PDB entry 6WUB | electron microscopy, 3.20 A resolution | chains a and p of the 12 polymer chains in the assembly

[Chain a]
Molecule: 16S rRNA
From: Enterococcus faecalis OG1RF
Sequence (1548 nucleotides; row label = number of the first residue in the row):
     3 UGAGAGUUUG AUCCUGGCUC AGGACGAACG CUGGCGGCGU GCCUAAUACA UGCAAGUCGA
    63 ACGCUUCUUU CCUCCCGAGU GCUUGCACUC AAUUGGAAAG AGGAGUGGCG GACGGGUGAG
   123 UAACACGUGG GUAACCUACC CAUCAGAGGG GGAUAACACU UGGAAACAGG UGCUAAUACC
   183 GCAUAACAGU UUAUGCCGCA UGGCAUAAGA GUGAAAGGCG CUUUCGGGUG UCGCUGAUGG
   243 AUGGACCCGC GGUGCAUUAG CUAGUUGGUG AGGUAACGGC UCACCAAGGC CACGAUGCAU
   303 AGCCGACCUG AGAGGGUGAU CGGCCACACU GGGACUGAGA CACGGCCCAG ACUCCUACGG
   363 GAGGCAGCAG UAGGGAAUCU UCGGCAAUGG ACGAAAGUCU GACCGAGCAA CGCCGCGUGA
   423 GUGAAGAAGG UUUUCGGAUC GUAAAACUCU GUUGUUAGAG AAGAACAAGG ACGUUAGUAA
   483 CUGAACGUCC CCUGACGGUA UCUAACCAGA AAGCCACGGC UAACUACGUG CCAGCAGCCG
   543 CGGUAAUACG UAGGUGGCAA GCGUUGUCCG GAUUUAUUGG GCGUAAAGCG AGCGCAGGCG
   603 GUUUCUUAAG UCUGAUGUGA AAGCCCCCGG CUCAACCGGG GAGGGUCAUU GGAAACUGGG
   663 AGACUUGAGU GCAGAAGAGG AGAGUGGAAU UCCAUGUGUA GCGGUGAAAU GCGUAGAUAU
   723 AUGGAGGAAC ACCAGUGGCG AAGGCGGCUC UCUGGUCUGU AACUGACGCU GAGGCUCGAA
   783 AGCGUGGGGA GCAAACAGGA UUAGAUACCC UGGUAGUCCA CGCCGUAAAC GAUGAGUGCU
   843 AAGUGUUGGA GGGUUUCCGC CCUUCAGUGC UGCAGCAAAC GCAUUAAGCA CUCCGCCUGG
   903 GGAGUACGAC CGCAAGGUUG AAACUCAAAG GAAUUGACGG GGGCCCGCAC AAGCGGUGGA
   963 GCAUGUGGUU UAAUUCGAAG CAACGCGAAG AACCUUACCA GGUCUUGACA UCCUUUGACC
  1023 ACUCUAGAGA UAGAGCUUUC CCUUCGGGGA CAAAGUGACA GGUGGUGCAU GGUUGUCGUC
  1083 AGCUCGUGUC GUGAGAUGUU GGGUUAAGUC CCGCAACGAG CGCAACCCUU AUUGUUAGUU
  1143 GCCAUCAUUU AGUUGGGCAC UCUAGCGAGA CUGCCGGUGA CAAACCGGAG GAAGGUGGGG
  1203 AUGACGUCAA AUCAUCAUGC CCCUUAUGAC CUGGGCUACA CACGUGCUAC AAUGGGAAGU
  1263 ACAACGAGUC GCUAGACCGC GAGGUCAUGC AAAUCUCUUA AAGCUUCUCU CAGUUCGGAU
  1323 UGCAGGCUGC AACUCGCCUG CAUGAAGCCG GAAUCGCUAG UAAUCGCGGA UCAGCACGCC
  1383 GCGGUGAAUA CGUUCCCGGG CCUUGUACAC ACCGCCCGUC ACACCACGAG AGUUUGUAAC
  1443 ACCCGAAGUC GGUGAGGUAA CCUUUUUGGA GCCAGCCGCC UAAGGUGGGA UAGAUGAUUG
  1503 GGGUGAAGUC GUAACAAGGU AGCCGUAUCG GAAGGUGCGG CUGGAUCA
Not modelled in the structure: 72-96, 950-1080, 1125-1395

[Chain p]
Name: 30S ribosomal protein S16
From: Enterococcus faecalis OG1RF
UniProtKB: A0A1B4XP69 (A0A1B4XP69_ENTFL); residue numbers follow UniProt; this construct covers 2-90
Chain sequence (89 residues; each row starts with the number of its first residue):
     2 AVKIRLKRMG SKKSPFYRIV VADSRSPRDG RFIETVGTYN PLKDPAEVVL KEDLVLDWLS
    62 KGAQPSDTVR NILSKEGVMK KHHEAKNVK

[Interface between chain a and chain p]
Residue-residue contacts (69):
  G41(a) - Ser12(p)  phosphate contact
  G41(a) - Lys13(p)  phosphate contact
  C115(a) - Arg26(p)  hydrogen bond to the sugar
  G116(a) - Arg26(p)  sugar contact
  A140(a) - Arg26(p)  base contact
  C141(a) - Ala2(p)  hydrogen bond to the base
  C142(a) - Gly63(p)  hydrogen bond to the sugar
  C142(a) - Gln65(p)  phosphate contact
  C143(a) - Gly63(p)  sugar contact
  C143(a) - Lys87(p)  hydrogen bond to the phosphate
  A144(a) - Lys87(p)  salt bridge to the phosphate
  G242(a) - Lys62(p)  hydrogen bond to the base
  A243(a) - Val3(p)  sugar contact
  A243(a) - Trp59(p)  phosphate contact
  A243(a) - Lys62(p)  sugar contact
  U244(a) - Val3(p)  sugar contact
  U244(a) - Asp24(p)  hydrogen bond to the sugar
  U244(a) - Ile34(p)  sugar contact
  U244(a) - Trp59(p)  phosphate contact
  G245(a) - Asp24(p)  sugar contact
  G245(a) - Arg26(p)  sugar contact
  G245(a) - Arg32(p)  salt bridge to the phosphate
  G246(a) - Arg32(p)  salt bridge to the phosphate
  G324(a) - Asp30(p)  sugar contact
  G324(a) - Gly31(p)  phosphate contact
  G325(a) - Gly31(p)  phosphate contact
  G325(a) - Arg32(p)  hydrogen bond to the phosphate
  C326(a) - Arg32(p)  salt bridge to the phosphate
  A389(a) - Tyr18(p)  sugar contact
  U390(a) - Leu7(p)  hydrogen bond to the sugar
  U390(a) - Arg29(p)  hydrogen bond to the base
  U390(a) - Thr69(p)  hydrogen bond to the phosphate
  G391(a) - Arg6(p)  hydrogen bond to the phosphate
  G391(a) - Leu7(p)  hydrogen bond to the phosphate
  G391(a) - Arg29(p)  sugar contact
  G391(a) - Ser67(p)  hydrogen bond to the phosphate
  G392(a) - Lys4(p)  salt bridge to the phosphate
  G392(a) - Arg6(p)  salt bridge to the phosphate
  G392(a) - Ser25(p)  sugar contact
  C405(a) - Arg29(p)  hydrogen bond to the phosphate
  C406(a) - Arg29(p)  salt bridge to the phosphate
  G407(a) - Arg9(p)  salt bridge to the phosphate
  G407(a) - Lys13(p)  phosphate contact
  G407(a) - Lys14(p)  phosphate contact
  A408(a) - Lys13(p)  salt bridge to the phosphate
  A408(a) - Lys14(p)  salt bridge to the phosphate
  G465(a) - Pro16(p)  sugar contact
  G465(a) - Pro42(p)  sugar contact
  A467(a) - Thr69(p)  sugar contact
  A467(a) - Asn72(p)  hydrogen bond to the sugar
  C468(a) - Asn72(p)  hydrogen bond to the sugar
  C468(a) - Lys76(p)  salt bridge to the phosphate
  A469(a) - Asn72(p)  phosphate contact
  A487(a) - His84(p)  hydrogen bond to the sugar
  A487(a) - Asn88(p)  sugar contact
  C488(a) - Arg71(p)  sugar contact
  C488(a) - Met80(p)  phosphate contact
  C488(a) - Lys81(p)  base contact
  G489(a) - Arg71(p)  salt bridge to the phosphate
  G489(a) - Ser75(p)  phosphate contact
  G489(a) - Met80(p)  phosphate contact
  G489(a) - Lys81(p)  hydrogen bond to the phosphate
  A623(a) - Arg19(p)  hydrogen bond to the phosphate
  A624(a) - Arg19(p)  salt bridge to the phosphate
  C639(a) - Met10(p)  phosphate contact
  C639(a) - Gly11(p)  phosphate contact
  G640(a) - Met10(p)  phosphate contact
  G640(a) - Phe17(p)  phosphate contact
  G641(a) - Arg19(p)  salt bridge to the phosphate
Interface residues without a listed pair, chain a (40 interface residues in all): C40, G117, A393, C638
Interface residues without a listed pair, chain p (46 interface residues in all): Lys8, Pro28, Phe33, Thr39, Leu43, Ser61, Asp68

[Summary]
Chain a and chain p form an interface of 40 and 46 residues respectively, with 19 hydrogen bonds and 14 salt
bridges. Polar contacts include C141(a)-Ala2(p), G242(a)-Lys62(p) and U390(a)-Arg29(p).
Here chain a is 16S rRNA and chain p is 30S ribosomal protein S16, both from Enterococcus faecalis OG1RF.
Entry 6WUB (30S subunit (head) of 70S Ribosome Enterococcus faecalis MultiBody refinement) was determined by
electron microscopy (same publication as 6WUA).
